PDB entry 6O1M | electron microscopy, 3.15 A resolution | chains A and B of the 18 polymer chains in the assembly

# Chain A (and B)
Protein: Catabolite repression control protein
From: Pseudomonas aeruginosa
Notes: EC 3.1.11.2; chain B of this document is another copy of the same molecule, construct and numbering; everything in this record applies to it too
UniProt: Q51380 (Q51380_PSEAI); residues 1-259 here = UniProt positions 1-259
Sequence (262 residues; numbered -2 to 259; the number before each row is that of its first residue; numbers below 1 keep their minus sign (Gly-2 is residue -2)):
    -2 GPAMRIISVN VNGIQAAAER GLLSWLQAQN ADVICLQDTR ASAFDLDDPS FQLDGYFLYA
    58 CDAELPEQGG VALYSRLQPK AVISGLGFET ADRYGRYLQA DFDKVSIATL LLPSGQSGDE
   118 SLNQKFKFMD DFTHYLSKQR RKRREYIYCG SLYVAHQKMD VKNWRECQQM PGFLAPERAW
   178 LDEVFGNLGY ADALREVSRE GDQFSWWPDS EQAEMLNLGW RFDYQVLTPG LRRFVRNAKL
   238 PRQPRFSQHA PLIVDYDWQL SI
Sequence notes: expression tag (-2 to 0)
From the paper describing this entry:
  - binding site for the 18-nt RNA strand: Lys135, Arg138, Lys139, Arg140
  - mutagenesis - R140E: abolished binding to Hfq
  - mutagenesis - E142R, R230E: decreased binding to Hfq

# Chain A / chain B interface
Pairs across the interface - 17 pairs, chain A then chain B:
  Lys101(A) with Arg230(B)
  Arg140(A) with Arg230(B), hydrogen bond (backbone-side chain)
  Glu142(A) with Arg229(B), salt bridge; Arg230(B), salt bridge
  Pro226(A) with Pro226(B); Gly227(B)
  Gly227(A) with Pro226(B); Gly227(B); Arg229(B)
  Arg229(A) with Glu142(B), salt bridge; Gly227(B)
  Arg230(A) with Lys101(B); Arg140(B), hydrogen bond (side chain-backbone); Glu142(B), salt bridge; Phe231(B)
  Phe231(A) with Arg230(B); Phe231(B), hydrophobic
Interface residues without a listed pair, chain A (10 interface residues in all): Arg141, Trp255
Interface residues without a listed pair, chain B (9 interface residues in all): Trp255
From the paper, about this interface:
  - pairs named by the authors: Arg230(B)-Glu142(A)

# Summary
10 residues of chain A and 9 residues of chain B are in contact; the contacts include 2 hydrogen bonds and 4
salt bridges. Among the polar pairs are Glu142(A)-Arg229(B), Glu142(A)-Arg230(B) and Arg140(A)-Arg230(B). The
paper describes a contact between Glu142(A) and Arg230(B). The paper reports a binding site for the 18-nt RNA
strand at Lys135(A), Arg138(A) and Lys139(A) among others; E142R and R230E of chain A reduce binding to Hfq.
Both chains are Catabolite repression control protein (Pseudomonas aeruginosa). Entry 6O1M (Architectural
principles for Hfq/Crc-mediated regulation of gene expression. Hfq-Crc-amiE 2:4:2 complex) was determined by
electron microscopy, deposited together with 6O1K and 6O1L.
